7EQC - chains E and I of the 4 polymer chains in the assembly; structure by X-ray diffraction, 2.50 A resolution.

== Chain E (and I) ==
Name: Kinesin-like protein
From: Caenorhabditis elegans
Notes: chain I of this document is another copy of the same molecule, construct and numbering; everything in this record applies to it too
UniProt: G5EG83 (G5EG83_CAEEL); numbering as in UniProt (aligned over 430-555)
Sequence (134 residues; row label = number of the first residue in the row):
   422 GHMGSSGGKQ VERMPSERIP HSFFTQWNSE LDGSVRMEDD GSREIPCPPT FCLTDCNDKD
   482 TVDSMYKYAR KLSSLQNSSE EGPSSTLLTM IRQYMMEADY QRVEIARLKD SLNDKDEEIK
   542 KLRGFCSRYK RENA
Unresolved in the structure: 422-437, 458-476, 498-503, 544-555 (chain I: 422-438, 546-555)
Differences from the reference sequence: expression tag (422-429)

== Interface between chain E and chain I ==
Pairs across the interface - 67 pairs, chain E then chain I:
  Glu438(E) with Glu518(I), hydrogen bond (backbone-side chain)
  Arg439(E) with Tyr521(I); Glu525(I), salt bridge
  Ile440(E) with Met517(I), hydrophobic; Glu518(I)
  Pro441(E) with Tyr521(I)
  Phe444(E) with Met517(I); Asp520(I); Tyr521(I), hydrophobic
  Phe445(E) with Met517(I), hydrophobic
  Trp448(E) with Arg513(I); Met516(I), hydrophobic; Met517(I); Asp520(I), hydrogen bond
  Asn449(E) with Arg513(I), hydrogen bond
  Leu452(E) with Arg513(I)
  Asp453(E) with Arg513(I), salt bridge
  Ile512(E) with Ile512(I), hydrophobic
  Arg513(E) with Trp448(I); Asn449(I), hydrogen bond; Asp453(I), salt bridge
  Tyr515(E) with Tyr515(I), hydrophobic; Met516(I), hydrogen bond (side chain-backbone); Ala519(I); Asp520(I); Arg523(I)
  Met516(E) with Trp448(I), hydrophobic; Tyr515(I), hydrogen bond (backbone-side chain)
  Met517(E) with Phe444(I); Phe445(I), hydrophobic; Trp448(I)
  Glu518(E) with Arg523(I), salt bridge
  Ala519(E) with Tyr515(I); Ala519(I), hydrophobic; Gln522(I)
  Asp520(E) with Trp448(I), hydrogen bond
  Tyr521(E) with Arg439(I); Ile440(I), hydrophobic; Pro441(I); Phe444(I), hydrophobic
  Gln522(E) with Ala519(I), hydrogen bond (side chain-backbone); Gln522(I); Arg523(I); Ile526(I)
  Arg523(E) with Tyr515(I); Glu518(I); Gln522(I), hydrogen bond
  Glu525(E) with Ile526(I); Lys530(I), salt bridge
  Ile526(E) with Glu525(I); Ile526(I), hydrophobic; Leu529(I), hydrophobic
  Leu529(E) with Ile526(I), hydrophobic; Leu529(I), hydrophobic; Lys530(I); Leu533(I), hydrophobic
  Lys530(E) with Glu525(I), salt bridge
  Ser532(E) with Leu533(I)
  Leu533(E) with Leu529(I), hydrophobic; Leu533(I), hydrophobic
  Lys536(E) with Leu533(I)
  Asp537(E) with Lys536(I), salt bridge
  Glu539(E) with Ile540(I)
  Ile540(E) with Ile540(I), hydrophobic; Leu543(I), hydrophobic
  Leu543(E) with Leu543(I), hydrophobic; Arg544(I)
Also at the interface, not in a pair above, chain E (34 interface residues in all): Val524, Arg528
Also at the interface, not in a pair above, chain I (33 interface residues in all): Leu452, Val524, Ser532, Asp537, Glu539

== Overview ==
34 residues of chain E and 33 residues of chain I are in contact; the contacts include 9 hydrogen bonds and 7
salt bridges. Polar contacts include Arg439(E)-Glu525(I), Asp453(E)-Arg513(I) and Glu518(E)-Arg523(I).
Chain E and chain I are both Kinesin-like protein (Caenorhabditis elegans); the structure, Crystal structure
of the mini-centralspindlin complex, was determined by X-ray diffraction together with 7EQB from the same
study.
